PDB entry 7Q3T | X-ray diffraction, 1.79 A resolution | chains A and B of the 3 polymer chains in the assembly

# Chain A (and B)
Protein: OmpK36
Source organism: Klebsiella pneumoniae
Notes: engineered mutation(s): D115 insertion; chain B of this document is another copy of the same molecule, construct and numbering; everything in this record applies to it too
UniProtKB: D6QLY0 (D6QLY0_KLEPN); the construct has insertions or renumbered stretches relative to UniProt, so the offset changes along the chain: 1-113 = UniProt 22-134; 115-345 = UniProt 135-365
Chain sequence (346 residues; each row starts with the number of its first residue; numbering starts at 0):
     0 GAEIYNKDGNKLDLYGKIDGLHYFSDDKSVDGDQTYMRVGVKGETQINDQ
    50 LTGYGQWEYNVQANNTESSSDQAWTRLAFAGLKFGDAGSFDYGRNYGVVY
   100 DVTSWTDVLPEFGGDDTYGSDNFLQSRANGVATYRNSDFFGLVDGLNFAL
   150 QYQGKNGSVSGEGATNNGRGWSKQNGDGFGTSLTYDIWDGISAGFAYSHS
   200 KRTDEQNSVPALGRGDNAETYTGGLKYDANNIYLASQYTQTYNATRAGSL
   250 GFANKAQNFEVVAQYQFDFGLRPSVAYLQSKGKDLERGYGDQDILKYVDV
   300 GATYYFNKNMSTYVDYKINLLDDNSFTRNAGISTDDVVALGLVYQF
Sequence notes: expression tag (0); insertion (114)
Metal / ion sites: lithium ion site 1: R213, N242, N253; lithium ion site 2 near T333 (its only coordinating residue here)

# How chain A and chain B interact
Pairs across the interface - 90 pairs, chain A then chain B:
  I3(A) - I3(B)
  I3(A) - L13(B)  hydrophobic
  Y4(A) - A1(B)  hydrophobic
  Y4(A) - E2(B)
  N9(A) - N308(B)
  N9(A) - Y343(B)  hydrogen bond
  K10(A) - Y343(B)
  L11(A) - A1(B)  hydrophobic
  L11(A) - Y343(B)
  L11(A) - F345(B)  hydrophobic
  G42(A) - Y343(B)
  E43(A) - Y343(B)  hydrogen bond (backbone-side chain)
  T44(A) - N306(B)  hydrogen bond
  T44(A) - N308(B)
  T44(A) - M309(B)
  T44(A) - Y343(B)
  Q45(A) - N306(B)
  I46(A) - F305(B)  hydrophobic
  I46(A) - N306(B)
  L50(A) - F305(B)  hydrophobic
  G52(A) - M309(B)
  Y53(A) - M309(B)
  Y53(A) - Y343(B)
  G54(A) - I17(B)
  G54(A) - Y343(B)
  Q55(A) - I17(B)
  W56(A) - I17(B)
  W56(A) - M36(B)  hydrophobic
  W56(A) - V60(B)
  Y58(A) - V60(B)  hydrophobic
  Y58(A) - A72(B)
  D70(A) - S69(B)  hydrogen bond
  W73(A) - E66(B)
  T74(A) - V60(B)
  T74(A) - Q61(B)
  T74(A) - A62(B)
  T74(A) - E66(B)
  R75(A) - E66(B)
  A77(A) - I17(B)
  A77(A) - T34(B)
  A77(A) - A62(B)  hydrophobic
  F78(A) - I17(B)
  A79(A) - I17(B)
  A79(A) - L341(B)
  A79(A) - Y343(B)
  G80(A) - M309(B)
  G80(A) - L341(B)
  L81(A) - F305(B)  hydrophobic
  L81(A) - M309(B)  hydrophobic
  Y91(A) - G19(B)
  Y91(A) - L20(B)
  Y91(A) - H21(B)  hydrogen bond
  Y91(A) - D32(B)  hydrogen bond
  Y91(A) - T34(B)
  G92(A) - T34(B)
  R93(A) - A62(B)
  R93(A) - N64(B)
  R93(A) - E66(B)  salt bridge
  S119(A) - E66(B)  hydrogen bond
  D120(A) - T65(B)
  D120(A) - E66(B)
  R126(A) - E66(B)  salt bridge
  N128(A) - D32(B)
  N128(A) - A62(B)  hydrogen bond (side chain-backbone)
  N128(A) - N63(B)  hydrogen bond (side chain-backbone)
  N128(A) - N64(B)  hydrogen bond (side chain-backbone)
  N128(A) - T65(B)
  G129(A) - D32(B)  hydrogen bond (backbone-side chain)
  G160(A) - K27(B)
  E161(A) - K27(B)  salt bridge
  A163(A) - K27(B)
  T164(A) - K27(B)
  T164(A) - D30(B)
  N165(A) - K27(B)  hydrogen bond (backbone-backbone)
  N165(A) - S28(B)
  N165(A) - V29(B)
  N165(A) - D30(B)  hydrogen bond (backbone-backbone)
  N165(A) - G31(B)
  N165(A) - D32(B)  hydrogen bond (side chain-backbone)
  N165(A) - Q33(B)  hydrogen bond
  N165(A) - N63(B)  hydrogen bond
  N166(A) - D32(B)
  N166(A) - N63(B)  hydrogen bond (side chain-backbone)
  N166(A) - N64(B)  hydrogen bond (backbone-side chain)
  G167(A) - N64(B)  hydrogen bond (backbone-side chain)
  R168(A) - N63(B)  hydrogen bond (side chain-backbone)
  R168(A) - N64(B)
  R168(A) - T65(B)
  K172(A) - T65(B)
  K172(A) - S67(B)  hydrogen bond
Other interface residues (no listed pair), chain A (46 interface residues in all): V40, F89, N155
Other interface residues (no listed pair), chain B (37 interface residues in all): G0, V342, Q344

# Overview
The interface between chain A and chain B involves 46 residues on one side and 37 on the other; the contacts
include 21 hydrogen bonds and 3 salt bridges. Among the polar pairs are R93(A)-E66(B), R126(A)-E66(B) and
E161(A)-K27(B).
Both chains are OmpK36 (Klebsiella pneumoniae). Entry 7Q3T (Crystal structure of the OmpK36 D insertion
chimera from Klebsiella pneumonia) was determined by X-ray diffraction, deposited together with 7PZF.
